Entry 8J3R (electron microscopy, 2.95 A resolution); this record covers chains C and B of the 5 polymer chains in the assembly.

# Chain C
Molecule: 118-nt RNA strand
Source organism: Sulfoacidibacillus thermotolerans
Sequence (118 nucleotides; each row starts with the number of its first residue; numbers below 1 keep their minus sign (G-98 is residue -98)):
   -98 GGAUUCGUCGGUUCAGCGACGAUAAGCCGAGAAGUGCCAAUAAAACUGUU
   -48 AAGUGGUUUGGUAACGCUCGGUAAGGUCCGAAAGGAGAACCACUGAACGG
     2 AAAUUAGGCGCGCUUGGC
Unresolved in the structure: -98 to -95, 15-19

# Chain B
Name: Transposase IS605 OrfB C-terminal domain-containing protein
Source organism: Sulfoacidibacillus thermotolerans
UniProt: A0A2U3D0N8 (A0A2U3D0N8_9BACL); residue numbers follow UniProt; this construct covers 1-422
Chain sequence (432 residues; row label = number of the first residue in the row; numbers below 1 keep their minus sign (Met-9 is residue -9)):
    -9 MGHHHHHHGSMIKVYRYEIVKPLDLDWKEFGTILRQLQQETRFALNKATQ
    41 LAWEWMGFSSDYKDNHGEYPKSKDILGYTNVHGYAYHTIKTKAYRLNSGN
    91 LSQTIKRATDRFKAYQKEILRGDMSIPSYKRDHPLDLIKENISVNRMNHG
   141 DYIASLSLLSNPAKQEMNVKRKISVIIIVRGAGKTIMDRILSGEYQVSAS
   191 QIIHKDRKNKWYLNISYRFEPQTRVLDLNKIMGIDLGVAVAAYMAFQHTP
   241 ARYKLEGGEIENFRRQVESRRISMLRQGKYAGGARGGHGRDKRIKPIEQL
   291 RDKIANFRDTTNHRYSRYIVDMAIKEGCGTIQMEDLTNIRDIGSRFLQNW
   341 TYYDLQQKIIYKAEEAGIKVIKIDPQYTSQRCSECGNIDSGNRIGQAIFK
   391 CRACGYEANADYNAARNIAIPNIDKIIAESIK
Unresolved in the structure: -9 to 0, 59-64, 266-284, 327-330, 380-384, 422
Differences from the reference sequence: initiating methionine (-9); expression tag (-8 to 0); engineered mutation His123 (Ile in A0A2U3D0N8), Lys195 (Asp in A0A2U3D0N8), Arg208 (Asp in A0A2U3D0N8), Ala232 (Val in A0A2U3D0N8)
Swiss-Prot annotation at these positions:
  - region: Gln212 to Lys220 (Linker), Arg371 to Asn399 (Target nucleic acid-binding (TNB)), Ala400 to Ser420 (RuvC-II)
  - active site: Asp225, Glu324, Asp401
  - binding site (Zn(2+)): Cys372, Cys375, Cys391, Cys394
Reported in the primary citation:
  - mutagenesis - I123H/D195K/D208R/V232A, S188H, S188H/V232A, S188H/V232A/E316M: increased catalytic activity
  - binding site for the 118-nt RNA strand (chain C): Trp17, His123, Lys195, Arg208
  - binding site for the 37-nt DNA strand: Arg208

# Interface between chain C and chain B
Residue-residue contacts - 37 pairs, chain C then chain B:
  U-94(C) with Arg255(B), sugar contact; Gln256(B), base contact; Ser259(B), hydrogen bond to the base
  A-77(C) with Gln256(B), base contact; Arg260(B), salt bridge to the phosphate
  U-76(C) with Phe253(B), sugar contact; Gln256(B), sugar contact; Arg260(B), salt bridge to the phosphate; Lys293(B), salt bridge to the phosphate; Asn296(B), base contact; Phe297(B), base contact; Thr300(B), hydrogen bond to the base
  A-75(C) with Gln256(B), phosphate contact
  A-74(C) with Asn252(B), base contact
  A-66(C) with Lys107(B), sugar contact; Glu108(B), hydrogen bond to the sugar
  G-65(C) with Ala104(B), sugar contact
  A-56(C) with Asn70(B), hydrogen bond to the sugar
  A-55(C) with Asn70(B), hydrogen bond to the sugar; His72(B), hydrogen bond to the base; Gly73(B), hydrogen bond to the sugar; Ser92(B), base contact
  A-54(C) with Tyr76(B), hydrogen bond to the phosphate; His77(B), salt bridge to the phosphate; Ser88(B), sugar contact; Ser92(B), sugar contact
  C-53(C) with Tyr76(B), hydrogen bond to the phosphate; Ser88(B), sugar contact
  U-45(C) with Lys129(B), hydrogen bond to the sugar; Glu130(B), hydrogen bond to the sugar
  G-44(C) with Lys129(B), phosphate contact
  G-43(C) with Arg208(B), salt bridge to the phosphate
  U-42(C) with Lys96(B), salt bridge to the phosphate
  U-41(C) with Lys103(B), salt bridge to the phosphate
  U6(C) with Lys120(B), salt bridge to the phosphate
  G8(C) with Asp196(B), phosphate contact; Arg197(B), salt bridge to the phosphate
Interface residues without a listed pair, chain C (25 interface residues in all): G-73, C-72, U-64, G-46, U-40, U5, A7
Interface residues without a listed pair, chain B (32 interface residues in all): Thr69, Gly89, Glu249, Arg304

# Summary
The interface between chain C and chain B involves 25 residues on one side and 32 on the other, with 11
hydrogen bonds and 9 salt bridges. Among the polar pairs are U-94(C)-Ser259(B), U-76(C)-Thr300(B) and
A-55(C)-His72(B). The paper reports a binding site for the 118-nt RNA strand (chain C) at Trp17(B), His123(B)
and Lys195(B) among others; I123H/D195K/D208R/V232A, S188H and S188H/V232A of chain B, among others, increase
catalytic activity.
Chain C is a 118-nt RNA strand and chain B is Transposase IS605 OrfB C-terminal domain-containing protein,
both from Sulfoacidibacillus thermotolerans; the structure, Cryo-EM structure of the
AsCas12f-HKRA-sgRNAS3-5v7-target DNA, was determined by electron microscopy, deposited together with 8J12 and
8J1J.
